PDB entry 3FYV | X-ray diffraction, 2.20 A resolution | chain X

== Chain X ==
Protein: Dihydrofolate reductase
Organism: Staphylococcus aureus
Notes: EC 1.5.1.3
Reference sequence: P0A017 (DYR_STAAU); residues 1-158 here correspond to UniProt positions 2-159 (UniProt number = residue number + 1)
Amino-acid sequence (158 residues; numbered 1 to 158; the number before each row is that of its first residue):
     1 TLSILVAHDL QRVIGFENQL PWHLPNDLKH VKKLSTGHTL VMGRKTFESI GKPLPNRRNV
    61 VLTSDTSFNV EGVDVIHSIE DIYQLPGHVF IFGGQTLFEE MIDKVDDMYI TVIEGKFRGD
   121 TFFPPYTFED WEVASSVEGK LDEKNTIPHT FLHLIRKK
Residues lining bound ligands:
  - NADPH (NDP; NADPH dihydro-nicotinamide-adenine-dinucleotide phosphate): Leu5, Val6, Ala7, Ile14, Gly15, Phe16, Asn18, Gln19, Leu20, Trp22, Gly43, Arg44, Lys45, Thr46, Leu62, Thr63, Ser64, Asp65, His77, Ile79, Phe92, Gly93, Gly94, Gln95, Thr96, Leu97, Phe98, Glu100, Asp120, Thr121
  - XCF (5-[[(2R)-2-cyclopropyl-7,8-dimethoxy-2H-chromen-5-yl]methyl]pyrimidine-2,4-diamine): Leu5, Val6, Ala7, Asn18, Gln19, Leu20, Asp27, Leu28, Val31, Ser49, Ile50, Leu54, Phe92, Thr111
Swiss-Prot annotation at these positions:
  - binding site (substrate): Leu5, Val6, Asp27, Ser49, Arg57, Phe92
  - binding site (NADP(+)): Val6, Ala7, Ile14 to Gln19, Gly43 to Thr46, Leu62 to Asp65, Phe92 to Leu97, Glu100, Thr121

== In short ==
Chain X binds NADPH and compound XCF. From UniProt: 6 substrate-binding residues and 24 NADP+-binding
residues.
Chain X is Dihydrofolate reductase (Staphylococcus aureus); the structure, Staph. aureus DHFR complexed with
NADPH and AR-102, was determined by X-ray diffraction (same publication as 3FY8, 3FY9 and 3FYW).
